1CX9 - chains A and B; structure by X-ray diffraction, 2.30 A resolution.

Chain A:
Molecule: Tryptophan synthase (alpha chain)
Organism: Salmonella typhimurium
Notes: EC 4.2.1.20
UniProt: P00929 (TRPA_SALTY); residue numbers follow UniProt; this construct covers 1-268
Sequence (268 residues; row label = number of the first residue in the row):
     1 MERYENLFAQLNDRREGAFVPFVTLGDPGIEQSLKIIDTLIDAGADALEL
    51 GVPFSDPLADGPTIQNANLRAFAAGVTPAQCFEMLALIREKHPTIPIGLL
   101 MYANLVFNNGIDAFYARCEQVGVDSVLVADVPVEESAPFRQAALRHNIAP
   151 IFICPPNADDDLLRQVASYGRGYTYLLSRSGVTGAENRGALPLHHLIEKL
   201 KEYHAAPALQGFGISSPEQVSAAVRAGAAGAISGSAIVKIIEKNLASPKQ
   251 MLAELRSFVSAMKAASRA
Unresolved in the structure: 1, 190-191, 268
Curated features (UniProtKB/Swiss-Prot):
  - active site (Proton acceptor): Glu49, Asp60
Small-molecule neighbours: 4-(2-aminophenylthio)-butylphosphonic acid (NHP): Phe22, Glu49, Ala59, Asp60, Ile64, Leu100, Leu127, Ala129, Ile153, Tyr175, Arg179, Thr183, Gly184, Ala185, Phe212, Gly213, Ile214, Ile232, Ser233, Gly234, Ser235

Chain B:
Molecule: Tryptophan synthase (beta chain)
Organism: Salmonella typhimurium
Notes: EC 4.2.1.20
UniProt: P0A2K1 (TRPB_SALTY); residues 1-397 here = UniProt positions 1-397
Sequence (397 residues; each row starts with the number of its first residue):
     1 MTTLLNPYFGEFGGMYVPQILMPALNQLEEAFVRAQKDPEFQAQFADLLK
    51 NYAGRPTALTKCQNITAGTRTTLYLKREDLLHGGAHKTNQVLGQALLAKR
   101 MGKSEIIAETGAGQHGVASALASALLGLKCRIYMGAKDVERQSPNVFRMR
   151 LMGAEVIPVHSGSATLKDACNEALRDWSGSYETAHYMLGTAAGPHPYPTI
   201 VREFQRMIGEETKAQILDKEGRLPDAVIACVGGGSNAIGMFADFINDTSV
   251 GLIGVEPGGHGIETGEHGAPLKHGRVGIYFGMKAPMMQTADGQIEESYSI
   301 SAGLDFPSVGPQHAYLNSIGRADYVSITDDEALEAFKTLCRHEGIIPALE
   351 SSHALAHALKMMREQPEKEQLLVVNLSGRGDKDIFTVHDILKARGEI
Unresolved in the structure: 1-2, 390-397
Curated features (UniProtKB/Swiss-Prot):
  - modified residue: Lys87 (N6-(pyridoxal phosphate)lysine)
Covalently attached groups: pyridoxal phosphate (PLP) linked to Lys87
Bound ions: Na+: Gly232, Phe306, Ser308
Small-molecule neighbours: pyridoxal phosphate (PLP): Ala85, His86, Gln114, Gly189, Thr190, Cys230, Val231, Gly232, Gly233, Gly234, Ser235, Asn236, Ala237, Gly303, Leu304, Ala348, Glu350, Ser351, Ser377, Gly378

How chain A and chain B interact:
Residue-residue contacts - 62 pairs, chain A then chain B:
  Pro53(A) with Gln293(B), hydrogen bond (backbone-side chain)
  Phe54(A) with Gly292(B); Gln293(B)
  Ser55(A) with Gln293(B), hydrogen bond (backbone-side chain); Ile294(B), hydrogen bond (side chain-backbone)
  Asp56(A) with Lys167(B), salt bridge; Asn171(B); Tyr279(B), hydrogen bond; Ile294(B)
  Pro57(A) with Arg175(B), hydrogen bond (backbone-side chain)
  Leu58(A) with Pro18(B); Asn171(B); Leu174(B), hydrophobic; Arg175(B)
  Asp60(A) with Arg175(B), hydrogen bond (backbone-side chain)
  Gln65(A) with Ser161(B); Arg175(B)
  Phe72(A) with Gln293(B)
  Thr77(A) with Asp291(B)
  Pro78(A) with Asp291(B)
  Ala103(A) with Ile278(B), hydrophobic
  Asn104(A) with Gly277(B); Ile278(B), hydrogen bond (side chain-backbone); Gln288(B), hydrogen bond; Gly292(B), hydrogen bond (side chain-backbone)
  Leu105(A) with Asp291(B); Gly292(B)
  Phe107(A) with Val276(B); Gly277(B); Ile278(B), hydrophobic; Lys283(B)
  Asn108(A) with Arg275(B), hydrogen bond; Gln288(B), hydrogen bond; Ala290(B), hydrogen bond (side chain-backbone); Asp291(B), hydrogen bond (side chain-backbone); Gly292(B)
  Ala129(A) with Pro18(B)
  Asp130(A) with Tyr16(B); Val17(B), hydrogen bond (backbone-backbone)
  Pro132(A) with Met15(B); Val17(B); Gln19(B); Met22(B), hydrophobic
  Val133(A) with Gln19(B)
  Glu134(A) with Gln19(B); Met22(B)
  Glu135(A) with Tyr8(B), hydrogen bond; Gly14(B); Met15(B), hydrogen bond (side chain-backbone); Tyr16(B)
  Ile153(A) with Gln19(B)
  Pro155(A) with Gln19(B); Ile20(B), hydrophobic
  Asn157(A) with Pro23(B); Tyr181(B)
  Ser180(A) with Ile20(B); Ser178(B), hydrogen bond (side chain-backbone); Tyr181(B), hydrogen bond
  Gly181(A) with Ser178(B); Gly179(B)
  Val182(A) with Arg175(B); Ser178(B)
Also at the interface, not in a pair above, chain A (33 interface residues in all): Ala59, Val131, Phe139, Pro156, Leu162
Also at the interface, not in a pair above, chain B (32 interface residues in all): Asp168, Glu172

Summary:
33 residues of chain A and 32 residues of chain B are in contact; the contacts include 18 hydrogen bonds and 1
salt bridge. Among the polar pairs are Asp56(A)-Lys167(B), Pro53(A)-Gln293(B) and Ser55(A)-Gln293(B). Bound to
chain A: 4-(2-aminophenylthio)-butylphosphonic acid. Covalently linked pyridoxal phosphate: at Lys87(B).
Here chain A is Tryptophan synthase (alpha chain) and chain B is Tryptophan synthase (beta chain), both from
Salmonella typhimurium. Entry 1CX9 (Crystal structure of the complex of bacterial tryptophan synthase with the
transition state analogue inhibitor 4-(2-aminophenylthio)-butylphosphonic ...) was determined by X-ray
diffraction, deposited together with 1C29, 1C8V, 1C9D and 1CW2.
